PDB entry 7LSY | electron microscopy, 8.40 A resolution (very low resolution: no residue pairs are listed; an interface is given only as per-side residue counts) | chains F and G of the 17 polymer chains in the assembly

# Chain F (and G)
Molecule: DNA repair protein XRCC4
Organism: Homo sapiens
Notes: chain G of this document is another copy of the same molecule, construct and numbering; everything in this record applies to it too
Reference sequence: Q13426 (XRCC4_HUMAN); residue numbers follow UniProt; this construct covers 1-336
Sequence (336 residues; row label = number of the first residue in the row):
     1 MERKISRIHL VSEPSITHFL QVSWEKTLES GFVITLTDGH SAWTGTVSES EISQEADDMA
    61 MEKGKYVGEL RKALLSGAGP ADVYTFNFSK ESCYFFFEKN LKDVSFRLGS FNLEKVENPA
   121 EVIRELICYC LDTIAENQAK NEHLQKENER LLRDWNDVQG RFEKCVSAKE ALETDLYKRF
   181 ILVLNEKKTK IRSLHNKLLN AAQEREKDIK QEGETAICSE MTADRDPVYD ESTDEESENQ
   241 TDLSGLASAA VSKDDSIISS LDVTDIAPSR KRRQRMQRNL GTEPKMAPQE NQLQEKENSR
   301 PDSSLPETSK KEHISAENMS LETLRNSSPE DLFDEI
Unresolved in the structure: 202-336 (chain G: 77-82, 202-336)
UniProt features mapped onto this chain:
  - region: Phe-180 to Gly-213 (Interaction with LIG4)
  - motif: Arg-270 to Arg-275 (Nuclear localization signal)
  - site: Asp-265, Ile-266 (Cleavage)
  - modified residue: Ser-53 (Phosphoserine), Ser-193 (Phosphoserine), Tyr-229 (Phosphotyrosine), Ser-232 (Phosphoserine), Thr-233 (Phosphothreonine), Ser-237 (Phosphoserine), Ser-256 (Phosphoserine), Ser-260 (Phosphoserine), Ser-303 (Phosphoserine), Ser-304 (Phosphoserine), Ser-315 (Phosphoserine), Ser-320 (Phosphoserine), Thr-323 (Phosphothreonine), Ser-327 (Phosphoserine), Ser-328 (Phosphoserine)
  - cross-link (Glycyl lysine isopeptide (Lys-Gly)): Lys-210 (interchain with G-Cter in SUMO), Lys-296 (interchain with G-Cter in ubiquitin)
  - natural variant: Trp-43 (W43R: In SSMED), Asp-82 (D82E: In SSMED), Arg-161 to Ile-336 (deletion: In SSMED), Arg-161 (R161Q: In SSMED), Lys-210 to Ile-336 (deletion: In SSMED), Arg-225 to Ile-336 (deletion: In SSMED), Arg-275 to Ile-336 (deletion: In SSMED)
  - mutagenesis: Lys-4 (K4E: Abolished interaction with NHEJ1/XLF; when associated with E-99), Lys-26 (K26E: Abolished interaction with NHEJ1/XLF; when associated with E-99), Glu-55 (E55R: Abolished interaction with NHEJ1/XLF), Asp-58 (D58R: Abolished interaction with NHEJ1/XLF), Met-61 (M61R: Abolished interaction with NHEJ1/XLF), Glu-62 (E62R: Does not affect interaction with NHEJ1/XLF), Lys-65 (K65E: Strongly decreased interaction with NHEJ1/XLF. Abolished interaction with NHEJ1/XLF; when associated with E-99. Abolished ability to bridge DNA; when associated with E-99 ...), Glu-69 (E69R: Does not affect interaction with NHEJ1/XLF), Arg-71 (R71E: Abolished interaction with NHEJ1/XLF; when associated with E-99), Lys-72 (K72E: Abolished interaction with NHEJ1/XLF; when associated with E-99. Abolished ability to bridge DNA; when associated with E-90 and E-99), Lys-90 (K90E: Abolished ability to bridge DNA; when associated with E-72 and E-99), Lys-99 (K99E: Abolished interaction with NHEJ1/XLF; when associated with E-4 or E-26 or E-65 or E-71 or E-72. Abolished ability to bridge DNA; when associated with E-65. Abolished ability to bridge DNA ...), 38 further mutagenesis entries in UniProt

# Chain F / chain G interface
At this resolution (8 A) residue pairs are not listed: 50 residues of chain F and 53 of chain G lie at the interface.

# In short
50 residues of chain F and 53 residues of chain G are in contact. UniProt lists 51 mutagenesis sites on chain
F.
Both chains are DNA repair protein XRCC4 (Homo sapiens). Entry 7LSY (NHEJ Short-range synaptic complex) was
determined by electron microscopy (same publication as 7LT3).
